7YPB - chains C and I of the 9 polymer chains in the assembly; structure by electron microscopy, 3.48 A resolution.

[Chain C]
Protein: DNA-directed RNA polymerase subunit beta
Organism: Escherichia coli K-12
Notes: EC 2.7.7.6
UniProtKB: P0A8V2 (RPOB_ECOLI); residues 1-1342 here = UniProt positions 1-1342
Sequence (1342 residues; numbered 1 to 1342; the number before each row is that of its first residue):
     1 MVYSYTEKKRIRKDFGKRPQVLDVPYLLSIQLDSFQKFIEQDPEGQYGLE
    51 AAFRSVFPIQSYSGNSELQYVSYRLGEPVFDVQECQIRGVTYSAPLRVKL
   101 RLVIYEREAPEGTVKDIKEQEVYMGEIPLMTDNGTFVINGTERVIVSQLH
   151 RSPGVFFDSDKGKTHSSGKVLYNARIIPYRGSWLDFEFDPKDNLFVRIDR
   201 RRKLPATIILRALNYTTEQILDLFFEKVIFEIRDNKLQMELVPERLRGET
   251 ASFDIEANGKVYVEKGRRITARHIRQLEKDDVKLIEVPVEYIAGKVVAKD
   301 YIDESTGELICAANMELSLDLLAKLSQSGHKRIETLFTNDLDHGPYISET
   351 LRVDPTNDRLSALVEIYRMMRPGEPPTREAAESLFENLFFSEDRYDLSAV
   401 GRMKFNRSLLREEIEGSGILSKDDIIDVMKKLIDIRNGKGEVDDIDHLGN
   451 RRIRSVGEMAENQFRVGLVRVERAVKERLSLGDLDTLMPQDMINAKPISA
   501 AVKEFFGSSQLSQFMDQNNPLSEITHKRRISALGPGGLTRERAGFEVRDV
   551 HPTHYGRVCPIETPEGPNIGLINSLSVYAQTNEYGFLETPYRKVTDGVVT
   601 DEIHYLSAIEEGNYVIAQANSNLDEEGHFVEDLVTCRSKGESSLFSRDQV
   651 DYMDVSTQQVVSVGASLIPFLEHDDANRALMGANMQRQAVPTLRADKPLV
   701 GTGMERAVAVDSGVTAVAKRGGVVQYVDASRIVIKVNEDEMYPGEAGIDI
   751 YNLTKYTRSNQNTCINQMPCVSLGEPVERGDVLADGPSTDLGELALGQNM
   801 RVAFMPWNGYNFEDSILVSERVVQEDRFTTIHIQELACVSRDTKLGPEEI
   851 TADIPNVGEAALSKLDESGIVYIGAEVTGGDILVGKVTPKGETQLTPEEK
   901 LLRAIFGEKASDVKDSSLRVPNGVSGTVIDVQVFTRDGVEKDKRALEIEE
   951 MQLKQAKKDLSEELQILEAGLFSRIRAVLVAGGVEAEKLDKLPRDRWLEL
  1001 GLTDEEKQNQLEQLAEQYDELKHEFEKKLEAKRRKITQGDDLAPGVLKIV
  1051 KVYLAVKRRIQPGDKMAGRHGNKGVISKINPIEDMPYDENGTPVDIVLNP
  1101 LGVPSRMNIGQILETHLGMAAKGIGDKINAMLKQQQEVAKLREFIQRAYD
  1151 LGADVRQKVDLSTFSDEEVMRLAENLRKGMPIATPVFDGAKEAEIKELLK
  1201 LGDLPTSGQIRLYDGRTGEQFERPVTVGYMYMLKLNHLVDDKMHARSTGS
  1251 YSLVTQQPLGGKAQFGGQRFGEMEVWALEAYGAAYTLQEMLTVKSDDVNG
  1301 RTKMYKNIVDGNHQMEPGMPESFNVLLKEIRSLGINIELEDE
Not modelled in the structure: 1-2, 891-912, 980-1004, 1342
UniProt features mapped onto this chain:
  - modified residue (N6-acetyllysine): Lys-1022, Lys-1200
  - mutagenesis: Ile-561 (I561S: Resistant to antibiotics salinamide A and B), Ile-569 (I569S: Resistant to antibiotics salinamide A and B), Ala-665 (A665E: Resistant to antibiotics salinamide A and B), Asp-675 (D675A/G: Resistant to antibiotics salinamide A and B), Asn-677 (N677H/K: Resistant to antibiotics salinamide A and B), Leu-680 (L680M: Resistant to antibiotics salinamide A and B), Glu-813 (E813K: Disrupts the enzyme's active center)

[Chain I]
Molecule: 12-nt RNA strand
Sequence (12 nucleotides; row label = number of the first residue in the row):
     8 GGCCUGCGACGA
Not modelled in the structure: 8-13, 19

[Chain C / chain I interface]
Contacting residue pairs (6):
  Gln-510(C) with A16(I), hydrogen bond to the phosphate
  Gln-513(C) with A16(I), hydrogen bond to the sugar
  Pro-564(C) with G18(I), phosphate contact
  Asn-568(C) with C17(I), phosphate contact
  Arg-687(C) with G18(I), salt bridge to the phosphate
  Gln-688(C) with G18(I), hydrogen bond to the sugar
Also at the interface, not in a pair above, chain C (10 interface residues in all): Arg-529, Arg-540, Ile-572, His-1237
Also at the interface, not in a pair above, chain I (4 interface residues in all): G15

[Summary]
10 residues of chain C and 4 residues of chain I are in contact; the contacts include 3 hydrogen bonds and 1
salt bridge. Polar contacts include Gln-513(C)/A16(I), Gln-688(C)/G18(I) and Gln-510(C)/A16(I). UniProt lists
7 mutagenesis sites on chain C.
Here chain C is DNA-directed RNA polymerase subunit beta (Escherichia coli K-12) and chain I is a 12-nt RNA
strand. Entry 7YPB (Cryo-EM structure of Escherichia coli release complex of transcription termination
(TTC-release)) was determined by electron microscopy, deposited together with 7YP9 and 7YPA.
